Entry 1L9E (X-ray diffraction, 1.85 A resolution); this record covers chain A.

[Chain A]
Molecule: Monomeric sarcosine oxidase
From: Bacillus sp
Notes: EC 1.5.3.1
UniProtKB: P40859 (MSOX_BACB0); residues 1-389 here correspond to UniProt positions 2-390 (UniProt number = residue number + 1)
Sequence (389 residues; each row starts with the number of its first residue):
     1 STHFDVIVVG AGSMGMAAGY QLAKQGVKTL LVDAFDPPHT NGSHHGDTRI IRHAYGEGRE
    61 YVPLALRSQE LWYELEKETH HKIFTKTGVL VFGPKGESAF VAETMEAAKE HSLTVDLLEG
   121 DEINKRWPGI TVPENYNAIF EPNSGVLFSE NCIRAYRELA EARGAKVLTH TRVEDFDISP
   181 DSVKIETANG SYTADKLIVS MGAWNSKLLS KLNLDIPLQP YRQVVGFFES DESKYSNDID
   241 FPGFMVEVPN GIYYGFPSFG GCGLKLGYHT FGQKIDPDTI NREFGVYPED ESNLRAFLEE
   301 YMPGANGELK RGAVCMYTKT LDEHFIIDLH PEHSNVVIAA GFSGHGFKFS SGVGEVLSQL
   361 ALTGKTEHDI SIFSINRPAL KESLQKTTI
Not modelled in the structure: 386-389
Covalently attached groups: flavin-adenine dinucleotide (FAD) linked to C315
Ligand contacts: FAD (flavin-adenine dinucleotide): V9, G10, A11, G12, S13, M14, V32, D33, A34, F35, P37, H39, G42, S43, H44, R49, I50, T171, R172, V173, S200, M201, G202, W204, L208, Q223, V225, Y254, F256, M316, Y317, F342, G344, H345, G346, F347, K348
Swiss-Prot annotation at these positions:
  - modified residue: C315 (S-8alpha-FAD cysteine)

[Summary]
Flavin-adenine dinucleotide is covalently linked to C315.
Chain A is Monomeric sarcosine oxidase (Bacillus sp); the structure, Role of Histidine 269 in Catalysis by
Monomeric Sarcosine Oxidase, was determined by X-ray diffraction, deposited together with 1L9C and 1L9D.
